Entry 1DR8 (X-ray diffraction, 2.70 A resolution); this record covers chains A and B.

[Chain A (and B)]
Protein: 3-isopropylmalate dehydrogenase
Source organism: Thermus thermophilus
Notes: EC 1.1.1.85; chain B of this document is another copy of the same molecule, construct and numbering; everything in this record applies to it too
UniProtKB: Q5SIY4 (Q5SIY4_THET8); numbering as in UniProt (aligned over 1-344)
Sequence (344 residues; numbered 1 to 344; the number before each row is that of its first residue):
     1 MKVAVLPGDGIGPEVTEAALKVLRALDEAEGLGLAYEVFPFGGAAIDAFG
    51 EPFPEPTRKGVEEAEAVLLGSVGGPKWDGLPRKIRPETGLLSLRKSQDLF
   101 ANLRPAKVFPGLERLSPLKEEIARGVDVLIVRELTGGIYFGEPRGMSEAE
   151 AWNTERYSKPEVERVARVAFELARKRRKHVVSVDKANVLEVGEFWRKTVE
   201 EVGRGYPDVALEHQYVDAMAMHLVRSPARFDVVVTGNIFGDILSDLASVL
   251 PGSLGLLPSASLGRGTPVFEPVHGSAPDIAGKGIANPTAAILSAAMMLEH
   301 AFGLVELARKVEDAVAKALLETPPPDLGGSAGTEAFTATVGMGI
Swiss-Prot annotation at these positions:
  - binding site (NAD(+)): Gly274 to Asn286
  - binding site (substrate): Arg94, Arg104, Arg132, Asp217
  - binding site (Mg(2+)): Asp217, Asp241, Asp245
  - site (Important for catalysis): Tyr139, Lys185
  - mutagenesis: Tyr139 (Y139F: Large decrease in activity and a small decrease in substrate affinity)

[How chain A and chain B interact]
Contacting residue pairs - 106 pairs, chain A then chain B:
  Glu113(A) - Lys119(B)  hydrogen bond (backbone-side chain)
  Arg114(A) - Lys119(B)
  Ser116(A) - Lys119(B)  hydrogen bond (backbone-side chain)
  Pro117(A) - Leu118(B)
  Pro117(A) - Lys119(B)  hydrogen bond (backbone-backbone)
  Pro117(A) - Ile122(B)
  Pro117(A) - Val224(B)
  Leu118(A) - Pro117(B)
  Leu118(A) - Lys119(B)  hydrogen bond (backbone-side chain)
  Leu118(A) - Val224(B)  hydrophobic
  Lys119(A) - Glu113(B)  hydrogen bond (side chain-backbone)
  Lys119(A) - Arg114(B)
  Lys119(A) - Ser116(B)  hydrogen bond (side chain-backbone)
  Lys119(A) - Pro117(B)  hydrogen bond (backbone-backbone)
  Lys119(A) - Leu118(B)  hydrogen bond (side chain-backbone)
  Lys119(A) - Lys119(B)
  Lys119(A) - Glu120(B)  salt bridge
  Ile138(A) - Glu155(B)
  Ile138(A) - Leu189(B)
  Tyr139(A) - Lys185(B)
  Arg144(A) - Glu190(B)  salt bridge
  Gly145(A) - Glu190(B)
  Met146(A) - Glu190(B)
  Ser147(A) - Phe194(B)
  Glu148(A) - Lys159(B)
  Glu148(A) - Phe194(B)
  Ala149(A) - Ser158(B)
  Ala149(A) - Lys159(B)  hydrogen bond (backbone-backbone)
  Ala149(A) - Phe194(B)
  Glu150(A) - Arg156(B)  salt bridge
  Glu150(A) - Tyr157(B)
  Glu150(A) - Ser158(B)
  Glu150(A) - Phe194(B)
  Ala151(A) - Arg156(B)
  Ala151(A) - Tyr157(B)  hydrogen bond (backbone-backbone)
  Ala151(A) - Glu190(B)
  Ala151(A) - Val191(B)  hydrophobic
  Ala151(A) - Phe194(B)  hydrophobic
  Trp152(A) - Glu155(B)
  Trp152(A) - Arg156(B)
  Trp152(A) - Glu190(B)
  Asn153(A) - Thr154(B)
  Asn153(A) - Glu155(B)  hydrogen bond (backbone-backbone)
  Asn153(A) - Leu189(B)
  Asn153(A) - Glu190(B)  hydrogen bond
  Asn153(A) - Val191(B)
  Thr154(A) - Asn153(B)
  Glu155(A) - Ile138(B)
  Glu155(A) - Trp152(B)
  Glu155(A) - Asn153(B)  hydrogen bond (backbone-backbone)
  Arg156(A) - Glu150(B)  salt bridge
  Arg156(A) - Ala151(B)
  Arg156(A) - Trp152(B)
  Tyr157(A) - Glu150(B)
  Tyr157(A) - Ala151(B)  hydrogen bond (backbone-backbone)
  Ser158(A) - Ala149(B)
  Lys159(A) - Glu148(B)  salt bridge
  Lys159(A) - Ala149(B)  hydrogen bond (backbone-backbone)
  Lys185(A) - Tyr139(B)  hydrogen bond
  Lys185(A) - Ile238(B)
  Lys185(A) - Asp241(B)  salt bridge
  Val188(A) - Tyr139(B)  hydrophobic
  Val188(A) - Arg144(B)
  Leu189(A) - Ile138(B)
  Leu189(A) - Asn153(B)
  Glu190(A) - Arg144(B)  salt bridge
  Glu190(A) - Gly145(B)
  Glu190(A) - Asn153(B)
  Val191(A) - Ala151(B)  hydrophobic
  Val191(A) - Trp152(B)
  Val191(A) - Asn153(B)
  Phe194(A) - Met146(B)  hydrophobic
  Phe194(A) - Ser147(B)
  Phe194(A) - Ala149(B)
  Phe194(A) - Glu150(B)
  Phe194(A) - Ala151(B)  hydrophobic
  Lys197(A) - Met146(B)
  Val216(A) - Ile242(B)  hydrophobic
  Asp217(A) - Asp241(B)
  Asp217(A) - Ile242(B)
  Asp217(A) - Asp245(B)
  Ala218(A) - Asp245(B)
  Met221(A) - Asp245(B)
  Met221(A) - Val249(B)  hydrophobic
  Met221(A) - Leu254(B)  hydrophobic
  Val224(A) - Pro117(B)
  Val224(A) - Val224(B)  hydrophobic
  Val224(A) - Leu246(B)  hydrophobic
  Val224(A) - Val249(B)  hydrophobic
  Ile238(A) - Phe239(B)  hydrophobic
  Phe239(A) - Ile238(B)  hydrophobic
  Phe239(A) - Ile242(B)  hydrophobic
  Asp241(A) - Lys185(B)  salt bridge
  Asp241(A) - Asp217(B)
  Ile242(A) - Val216(B)  hydrophobic
  Ile242(A) - Asp217(B)
  Ile242(A) - Phe239(B)  hydrophobic
  Asp245(A) - Asp217(B)
  Asp245(A) - Ala218(B)
  Asp245(A) - Met221(B)
  Leu246(A) - Val224(B)  hydrophobic
  Ser248(A) - Met221(B)
  Val249(A) - Met221(B)  hydrophobic
  Gly252(A) - Arg225(B)
  Ser253(A) - Arg225(B)  hydrogen bond
  Leu254(A) - Met221(B)  hydrophobic
Other interface residues (no listed pair), chain A (53 interface residues in all): Leu115, Glu120, Ile122, Pro160, Ala220, Arg225
Other interface residues (no listed pair), chain B (49 interface residues in all): Pro160, Val188, Glu193, Ala220

[In short]
The interface between chain A and chain B involves 53 residues on one side and 49 on the other; the contacts
include 17 hydrogen bonds and 8 salt bridges. Polar pairs include Lys119(A)-Glu120(B), Arg144(A)-Glu190(B) and
Glu150(A)-Arg156(B).
Both chains are 3-isopropylmalate dehydrogenase (Thermus thermophilus). Entry 1DR8 (Structure of modified
3-isopropylmalate dehydrogenase at the C-terminus, HD177) was determined by X-ray diffraction, deposited
together with 1DR0 and 1DPZ.
